Entry 7WY0 (electron microscopy, 2.83 A resolution); this record covers chains A and B of the 5 polymer chains in the assembly.

Chain A:
Name: Engineered G alpha 13 subunit
Source organism: Homo sapiens
Amino-acid sequence (355 residues; numbered 8 to 378; 16 numbers in that range are skipped by the numbering (no residue carries them; nothing is unmodelled there); the number before each row is that of its first residue):
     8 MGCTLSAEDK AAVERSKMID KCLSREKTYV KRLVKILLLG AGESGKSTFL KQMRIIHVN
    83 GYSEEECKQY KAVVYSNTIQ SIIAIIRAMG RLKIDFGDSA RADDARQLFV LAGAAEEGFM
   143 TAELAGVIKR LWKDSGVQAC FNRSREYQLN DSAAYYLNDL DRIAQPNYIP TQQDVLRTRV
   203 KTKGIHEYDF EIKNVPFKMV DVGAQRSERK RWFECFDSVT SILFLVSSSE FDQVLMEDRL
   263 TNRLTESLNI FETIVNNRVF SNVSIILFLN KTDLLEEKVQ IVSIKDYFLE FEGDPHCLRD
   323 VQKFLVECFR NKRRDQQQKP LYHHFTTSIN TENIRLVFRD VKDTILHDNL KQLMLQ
Not modelled in the structure: 8-11, 83-204, 225-228, 254-265, 337-340

Chain B:
Name: Guanine nucleotide-binding protein G(I)/G(S)/G(T) subunit beta-1
Source organism: Homo sapiens
UniProtKB: P62873 (GBB1_HUMAN); residue numbers follow UniProt; this construct covers 2-340
Amino-acid sequence (345 residues; numbered -4 to 340; the number before each row is that of its first residue; numbers below 1 keep their minus sign (Met-4 is residue -4)):
    -4 MGSLLQSELD QLRQEAEQLK NQIRDARKAC ADATLSQITN NIDPVGRIQM RTRRTLRGHL
    56 AKIYAMHWGT DSRLLVSASQ DGKLIIWDSY TTNKVHAIPL RSSWVMTCAY APSGNYVACG
   116 GLDNICSIYN LKTREGNVRV SRELAGHTGY LSCCRFLDDN QIVTSSGDTT CALWDIETGQ
   176 QTTTFTGHTG DVMSLSLAPD TRLFVSGACD ASAKLWDVRE GMCRQTFTGH ESDINAICFF
   236 PNGNAFATGS DDATCRLFDL RADQELMTYS HDNIICGITS VSFSKSGRLL LAGYDDFNCN
   296 VWDALKADRA GVLAGHDNRV SCLGVTDDGM AVATGSWDSF LKIWN
Not modelled in the structure: -4 to 2
Construct notes: initiating methionine (-4); expression tag (-3 to 1)
Curated features (UniProtKB/Swiss-Prot):
  - modified residue: Ser2 (N-acetylserine), His266 (Phosphohistidine)
  - natural variant: Leu30 (L30F: In MRD42; uncertain significance), Arg52 (R52G: In MRD42), Gly64 (G64V: In MRD42), Asp76 (D76E: In MRD42; D76G: In MRD42), Gly77 (G77S: In MRD42), Lys78 (K78R: In MRD42), Ile80 (I80N: In MRD42; I80T: In MRD42), His91 (H91R: In MRD42; uncertain significance), Ala92 (A92T: In MRD42), Pro94 (P94S: In MRD42), Leu95 (L95P: In MRD42), Arg96 (R96L: In MRD42), 5 further natural variant entries in UniProt

Interface between chain A and chain B:
Pairs across the interface (40):
  Val20(A) - Asn88(B)
  Arg22(A) - Val90(B)  hydrogen bond (side chain-backbone)
  Arg22(A) - His91(B)
  Ser23(A) - Thr87(B)
  Ser23(A) - Asn88(B)
  Ser23(A) - Lys89(B)  hydrogen bond (side chain-backbone)
  Ile26(A) - Lys89(B)
  Ile26(A) - Ala92(B)  hydrophobic
  Asp27(A) - Lys89(B)  salt bridge
  Leu30(A) - Gly53(B)
  Leu30(A) - Leu55(B)
  Leu30(A) - Ile80(B)  hydrophobic
  Leu30(A) - Lys89(B)
  Glu33(A) - Leu55(B)
  Glu33(A) - Lys78(B)  salt bridge
  Lys34(A) - Leu55(B)
  Lys42(A) - Trp99(B)
  Lys205(A) - Asp118(B)
  Lys205(A) - Asn119(B)
  Gly206(A) - Leu117(B)
  Gly206(A) - Asn119(B)
  Ile207(A) - Trp99(B)  hydrophobic
  Ile207(A) - Leu117(B)  hydrophobic
  Glu209(A) - Ser98(B)  hydrogen bond
  Glu209(A) - Trp99(B)  hydrogen bond
  Val222(A) - Trp99(B)  hydrophobic
  Lys232(A) - Asp228(B)
  Arg233(A) - Met188(B)
  Arg233(A) - Asn230(B)
  Arg233(A) - Asp246(B)  salt bridge
  Arg233(A) - Thr274(B)
  Arg233(A) - Arg314(B)
  Trp234(A) - Leu117(B)  hydrophobic
  Trp234(A) - Tyr145(B)
  Glu236(A) - Arg314(B)  salt bridge
  Glu236(A) - Trp332(B)
  Cys237(A) - Gln75(B)
  Cys237(A) - Trp99(B)
  Asp239(A) - Lys57(B)  salt bridge
  Asp239(A) - Trp332(B)
Other interface residues (no listed pair), chain A (24 interface residues in all): Ala19, Val37, Glu230, Phe238
Other interface residues (no listed pair), chain B (31 interface residues in all): Arg52, Asp76, Met101, Asp186, Cys204, Asp290

Summary:
24 residues of chain A and 31 residues of chain B are in contact, with 4 hydrogen bonds and 5 salt bridges.
Among the polar pairs are Asp27(A)-Lys89(B), Glu33(A)-Lys78(B) and Arg233(A)-Asp246(B).
Here chain A is Engineered G alpha 13 subunit and chain B is Guanine nucleotide-binding protein G(I)/G(S)/G(T)
subunit beta-1, both from Homo sapiens. Entry 7WY0 (GPR110/G13 complex) was determined by electron microscopy
(same publication as 7WXU, 7WXW, 7WZ7 and 7X2V).
